Entry 8E82 (electron microscopy, 3.03 A resolution); this record covers chains C and Q of the 9 polymer chains in the assembly.

[Chain C]
Protein: DNA-directed RNA polymerase subunit beta
Organism: Mycobacterium tuberculosis
Notes: EC 2.7.7.6
UniProtKB: A5U052 (RPOB_MYCTA); residues 7-1178 here correspond to UniProt positions 6-1177 (UniProt number = residue number - 1)
Amino-acid sequence (1172 residues; numbered 7 to 1178; the number before each row is that of its first residue):
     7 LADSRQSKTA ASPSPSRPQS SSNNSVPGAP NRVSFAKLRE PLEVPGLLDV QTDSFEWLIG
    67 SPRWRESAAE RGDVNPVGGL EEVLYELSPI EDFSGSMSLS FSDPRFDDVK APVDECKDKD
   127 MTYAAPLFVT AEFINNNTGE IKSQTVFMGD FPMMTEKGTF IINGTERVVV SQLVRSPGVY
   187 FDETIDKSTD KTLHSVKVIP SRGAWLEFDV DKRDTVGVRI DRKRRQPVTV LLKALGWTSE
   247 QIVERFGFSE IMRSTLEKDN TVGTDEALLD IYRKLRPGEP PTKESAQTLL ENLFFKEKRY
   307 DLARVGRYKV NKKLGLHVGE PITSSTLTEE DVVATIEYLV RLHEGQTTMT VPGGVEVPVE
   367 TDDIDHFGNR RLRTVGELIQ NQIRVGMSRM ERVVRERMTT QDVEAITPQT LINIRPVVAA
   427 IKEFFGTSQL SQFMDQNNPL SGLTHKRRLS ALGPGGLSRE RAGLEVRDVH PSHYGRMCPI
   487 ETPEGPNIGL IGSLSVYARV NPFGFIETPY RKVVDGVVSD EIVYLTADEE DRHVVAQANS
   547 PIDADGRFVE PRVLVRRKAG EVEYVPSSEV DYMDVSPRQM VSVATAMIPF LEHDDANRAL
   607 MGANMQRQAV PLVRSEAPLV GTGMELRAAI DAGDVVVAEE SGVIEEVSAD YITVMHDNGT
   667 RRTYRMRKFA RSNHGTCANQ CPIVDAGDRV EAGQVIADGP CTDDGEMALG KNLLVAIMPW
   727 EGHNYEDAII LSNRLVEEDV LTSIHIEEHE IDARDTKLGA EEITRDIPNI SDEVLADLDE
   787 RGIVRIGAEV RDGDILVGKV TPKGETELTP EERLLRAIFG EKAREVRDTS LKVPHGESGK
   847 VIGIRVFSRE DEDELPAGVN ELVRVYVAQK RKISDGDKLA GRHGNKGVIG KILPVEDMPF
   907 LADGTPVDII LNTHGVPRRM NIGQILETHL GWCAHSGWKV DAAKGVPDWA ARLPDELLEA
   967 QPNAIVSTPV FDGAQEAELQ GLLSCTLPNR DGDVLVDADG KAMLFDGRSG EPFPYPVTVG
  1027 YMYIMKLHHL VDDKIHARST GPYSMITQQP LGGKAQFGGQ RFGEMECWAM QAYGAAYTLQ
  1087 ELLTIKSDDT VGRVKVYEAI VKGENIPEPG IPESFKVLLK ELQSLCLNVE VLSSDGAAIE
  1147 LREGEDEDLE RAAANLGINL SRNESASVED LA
Disordered / not traced: 7-25, 811-829, 1140-1178

[Chain Q]
Molecule: 54-nt DNA strand
Sequence (54 nucleotides; numbered 1 to 54; the number before each row is that of its first residue):
     1 CGTCGGATAC TTGCGGGCTA GCCTCTTTTG GCGGCGAATA CCCTCTCATG CCGG
Disordered / not traced: 1-12, 21-28, 46-54

[Interface between chain C and chain Q]
Contacting residue pairs (13; chain C residue first):
  Arg181(C) with DG30(Q), hydrogen bond to the phosphate
  Gly209(C) with DT29(Q), base contact
  Trp211(C) with DT29(Q), base contact; DG30(Q), phosphate contact
  Asp227(C) with DT29(Q), base contact
  Ile370(C) with DG30(Q), base contact
  Asp371(C) with DG30(Q), base contact
  Arg376(C) with DG30(Q), base contact
  Leu463(C) with DG30(Q), base contact
  Arg467(C) with DG31(Q), hydrogen bond to the base
  Glu471(C) with DG30(Q), base contact
  Val472(C) with DG30(Q), base contact
  Lys763(C) with DG16(Q), salt bridge to the phosphate
Interface residues without a listed pair, chain C (16 interface residues in all): Lys203, Ala210, Arg228, Ser464
Interface residues without a listed pair, chain Q (5 interface residues in all): DG17

[In short]
16 residues of chain C face 5 of chain Q across their interface, with 2 hydrogen bonds and 1 salt bridge.
Polar pairs include Arg467(C)-DG31(Q), Arg181(C)-DG30(Q) and Lys763(C)-DG16(Q).
Chain C is DNA-directed RNA polymerase subunit beta (Mycobacterium tuberculosis) and chain Q is a 54-nt DNA
strand; the structure, Mycobacterium tuberculosis RNAP elongation complex with NusG transcription factor, was
determined by electron microscopy (same publication as 8E74, 8E79, 8E8M and 8E95).
